PDB entry 5VJH | electron microscopy, 4.00 A resolution | chains A and P of the 7 polymer chains in the assembly

Chain A:
Name: Heat shock protein 104
From: Saccharomyces cerevisiae (strain ATCC 204508 / S288c)
UniProt: P31539 (HS104_YEAST); numbering as in UniProt (aligned over 1-908)
Sequence (908 residues; row label = number of the first residue in the row):
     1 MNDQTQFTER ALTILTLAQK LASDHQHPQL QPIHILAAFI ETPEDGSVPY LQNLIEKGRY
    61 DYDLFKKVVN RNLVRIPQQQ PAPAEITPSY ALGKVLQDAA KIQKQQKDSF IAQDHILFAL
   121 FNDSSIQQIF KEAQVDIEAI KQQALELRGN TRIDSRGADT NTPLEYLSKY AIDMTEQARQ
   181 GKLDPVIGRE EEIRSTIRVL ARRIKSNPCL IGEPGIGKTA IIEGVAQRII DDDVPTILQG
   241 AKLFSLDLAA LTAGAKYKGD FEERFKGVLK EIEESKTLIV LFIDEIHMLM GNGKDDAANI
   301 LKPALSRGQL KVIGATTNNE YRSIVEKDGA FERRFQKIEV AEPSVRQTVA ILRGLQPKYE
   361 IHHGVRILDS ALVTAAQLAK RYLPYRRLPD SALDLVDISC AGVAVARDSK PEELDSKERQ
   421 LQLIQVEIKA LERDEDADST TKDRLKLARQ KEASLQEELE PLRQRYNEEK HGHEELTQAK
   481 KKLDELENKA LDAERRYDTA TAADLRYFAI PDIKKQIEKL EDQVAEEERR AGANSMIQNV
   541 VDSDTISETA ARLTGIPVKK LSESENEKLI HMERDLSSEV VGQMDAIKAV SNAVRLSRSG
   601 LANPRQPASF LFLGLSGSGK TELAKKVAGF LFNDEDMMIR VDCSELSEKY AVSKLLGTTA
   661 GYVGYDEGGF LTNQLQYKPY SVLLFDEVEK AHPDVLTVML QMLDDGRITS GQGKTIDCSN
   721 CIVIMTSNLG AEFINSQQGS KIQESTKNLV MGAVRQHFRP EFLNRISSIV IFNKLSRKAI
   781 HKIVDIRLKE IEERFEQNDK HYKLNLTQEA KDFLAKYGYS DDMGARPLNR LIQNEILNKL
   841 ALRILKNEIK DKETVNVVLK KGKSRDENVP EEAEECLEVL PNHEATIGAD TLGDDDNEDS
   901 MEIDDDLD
Not modelled in the structure: 1-164, 411-537, 860-873, 885-908
Ligand contacts:
  - ATP-gamma-S (AGS; phosphothiophosphoric acid-adenylate ester), molecule 1: Asp184, Pro185, Val186, Ile187, Pro214, Gly215, Ile216, Gly217, Lys218, Thr219, Ala220, Ile351, Leu355, Pro389, Leu393
  - ATP-gamma-S (AGS), molecule 2: Arg307, Ala330, Arg333, Arg334
  - ATP-gamma-S (AGS), molecule 3: Glu579, Val580, Val581, Ser616, Gly617, Ser618, Gly619, Lys620, Thr621, Glu622, Leu775, Ile783, Asp822, Met823, Gly824, Ala825, Arg826, Asn829
Curated features (UniProtKB/Swiss-Prot):
  - region: Asp905 to Asp908 (Interaction surface for TPR repeats)
  - motif: Asn773 to Lys789 (Nuclear localization signal)
  - binding site (ATP): Gly212 to Thr219, Gly614 to Thr621
  - modified residue: Met1 (N-acetylmethionine), Ser206 (Phosphoserine), Ser306 (Phosphoserine), Thr499 (Phosphothreonine), Ser535 (Phosphoserine)
  - cross-link (Glycyl lysine isopeptide (Lys-Gly)): Lys442 (interchain with G-Cter in ubiquitin), Lys620 (interchain with G-Cter in ubiquitin)
Reported in the primary citation:
  - binding site for FITC casein (chain P): Tyr257, Lys649, Tyr650, Val663
  - self-association interface (contacts with another copy of this molecule): Lys258
  - binding site for ATP-gamma-S: Arg333, Arg334, Arg765, Arg826
  - mutagenesis - N728A (Kd 33nM): increased binding to ATP
  - mutagenesis - T317A (Kd > 2muM): unchanged binding to ATP
  - mutagenesis - T317A (Kd 1.4muM): decreased binding to ATPgammaS
  - mutagenesis - N728A (Kd 16-20nM): unchanged binding to ATPgammaS
  - mutagenesis - T317A (Kd 1.4muM): decreased binding to ATP-gamma-S
  - mutagenesis - N728A (Kd 16-20nM): unchanged binding to ATP-gamma-S

Chain P:
Name: FITC casein
From: Bos taurus
Sequence (26 residues; row label = number of the first residue in the row; X marks 26 residues of unknown identity (built as UNK)):
     1 XXXXXXXXXX XXXXXXXXXX XXXXXX

Chain A / chain P interface:
Interface residues of chain A (facing chain P), 10 residues: Lys256, Tyr257, Lys258, Asn292, Asp296, Lys649, Tyr650, Gly661, Tyr662, Val663

In short:
No residue of chain A is in contact with chain P. Ligands of chain A: 3 copies of ATP-gamma-S. UniProt lists
16 ATP-binding residues on chain A. From the paper: a binding site for FITC casein (chain P) at Tyr257(A),
Lys649(A) and Tyr650(A) among others; N728A of chain A increases binding to ATP.
Here chain A is Heat shock protein 104 (Saccharomyces cerevisiae (strain ATCC 204508 / S288c)) and chain P is
FITC casein (Bos taurus). Entry 5VJH (Closed State CryoEM Reconstruction of Hsp104:ATPyS and FITC casein) was
determined by electron microscopy, deposited together with 5VY9, 5VY8 and 5VYA.
